PDB entry 5IR5 | X-ray diffraction, 1.90 A resolution | chain A

[Chain A]
Molecule: Arachidonate 15-lipoxygenase
Source organism: Pseudomonas aeruginosa
Notes: EC 1.13.11.12, 1.13.11.33
Chain sequence (688 residues; numbered -2 to 685; the number before each row is that of its first residue; numbers below 1 keep their minus sign (Met-2 is residue -2)):
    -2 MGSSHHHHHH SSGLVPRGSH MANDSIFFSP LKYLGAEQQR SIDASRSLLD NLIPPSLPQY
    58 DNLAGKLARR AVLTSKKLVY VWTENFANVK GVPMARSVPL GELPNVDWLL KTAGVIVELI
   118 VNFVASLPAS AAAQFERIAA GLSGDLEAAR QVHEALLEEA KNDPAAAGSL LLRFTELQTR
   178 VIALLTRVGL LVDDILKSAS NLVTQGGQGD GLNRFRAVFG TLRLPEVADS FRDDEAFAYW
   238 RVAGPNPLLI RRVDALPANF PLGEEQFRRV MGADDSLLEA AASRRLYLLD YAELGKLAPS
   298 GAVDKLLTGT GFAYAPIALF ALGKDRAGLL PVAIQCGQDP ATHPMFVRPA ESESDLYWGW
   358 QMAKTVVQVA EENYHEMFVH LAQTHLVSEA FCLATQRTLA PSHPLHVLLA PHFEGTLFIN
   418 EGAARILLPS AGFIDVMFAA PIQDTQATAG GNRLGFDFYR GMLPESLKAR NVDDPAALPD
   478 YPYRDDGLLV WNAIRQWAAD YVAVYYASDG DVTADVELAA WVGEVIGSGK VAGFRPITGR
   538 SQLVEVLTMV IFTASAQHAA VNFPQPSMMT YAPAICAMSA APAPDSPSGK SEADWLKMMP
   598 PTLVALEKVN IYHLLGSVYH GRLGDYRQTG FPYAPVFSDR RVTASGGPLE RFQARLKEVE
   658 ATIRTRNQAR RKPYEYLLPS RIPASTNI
Not modelled in the structure: -2 to 49, 197-206
Ion coordination: Fe2+: His377, His382, His555, Asn559, Ile685
Residues lining bound ligands: ZPE ((2R)-3-{[(S)-(2-aminoethoxy)(hydroxy)phosphoryl]oxy}-2-(tetradec-5-enoyloxy)propyl (11Z)-octadec-11-enoate): Trp105, Thr109, Ile113, Leu116, Ile117, Phe120, Leu182, Thr183, Val185, Gly186, Val189, Asp190, Ile192, Leu193, Glu373, Met374, His377, Leu378, His382, Phe415, Ile416, Gly419, Ala420, Arg422, Ile423, Leu424, Phe430, Ile431, Met434, Phe435, Leu603, Asn607, Ile608, Tyr609, Leu611, Leu612, Ile685

[Summary]
Ligands of chain A: compound ZPE. His377, His382, His555, Asn559 and Ile685 form the Fe2+ site.
Chain A is Arachidonate 15-lipoxygenase (Pseudomonas aeruginosa); the structure, Crystal structure of
wild-type bacterial lipoxygenase from Pseudomonas aeruginosa PA-LOX with space group P21212 at 1.9 ..., was
determined by X-ray diffraction, deposited together with 5IR4.
